Entry 8AIR (X-ray diffraction, 1.08 A resolution); this record covers chain A.

== Chain A ==
Molecule: RgCutII
From: Rhizobacter gummiphilus
Reference sequence: A0A1W6L438 (A0A1W6L438_9BURK); residues 1-279 here = UniProt positions 1-279
Chain sequence (287 residues; numbered 1 to 287; the number before each row is that of its first residue):
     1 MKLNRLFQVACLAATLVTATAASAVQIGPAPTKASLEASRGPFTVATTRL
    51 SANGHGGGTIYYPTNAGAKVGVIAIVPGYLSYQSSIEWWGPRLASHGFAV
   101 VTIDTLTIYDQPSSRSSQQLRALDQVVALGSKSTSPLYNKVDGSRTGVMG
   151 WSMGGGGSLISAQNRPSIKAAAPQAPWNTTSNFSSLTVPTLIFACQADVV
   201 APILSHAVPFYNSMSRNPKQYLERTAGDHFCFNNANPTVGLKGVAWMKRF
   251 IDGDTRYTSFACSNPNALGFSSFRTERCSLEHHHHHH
Not modelled in the structure: 1-24, 281-287
Differences from the reference sequence: expression tag (280-287)
Cystine bridges: Cys195-Cys231, Cys262-Cys278
Reported in the primary citation:
  - mutagenesis - F232A/V239I: unchanged stability

== Overview ==
From the paper: F232A/V239I leave stability unchanged.
Chain A is RgCutII (Rhizobacter gummiphilus); the structure, Crystal structure of cutinase RgCutII from
Rhizobacter gummiphilus, was determined by X-ray diffraction, deposited together with 8AIS and 8AIT.
